5GRQ - chains A and C of the 4 polymer chains in the assembly; structure by X-ray diffraction, 1.58 A resolution.

== Chain A ==
Name: Death domain-associated protein 6
Organism: Homo sapiens
Notes: fragment: DHB domain
Reference sequence: Q9UER7 (DAXX_HUMAN); numbering as in UniProt (aligned over 55-144)
Sequence (90 residues; row label = number of the first residue in the row):
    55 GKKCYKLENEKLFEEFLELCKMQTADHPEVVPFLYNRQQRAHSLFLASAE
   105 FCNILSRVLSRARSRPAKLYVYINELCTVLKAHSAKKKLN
UniProt features mapped onto this chain:
  - cross-link: Lys142 (Glycyl lysine isopeptide (Lys-Gly) (interchain with G-Cter in SUMO2))
Bound ions: Zn2+ site 1: Gly55 (together with acetate ion) (shared with 2 residues of chain B); Zn2+ site 2: Cys58 (together with acetate ion) (shared with 1 residue of chain B); Zn2+ site 3: His81, Glu83 (together with acetate ion) (shared with 1 residue of chain B); Zn2+ site 4: His96 (together with acetate ion) (shared with 1 residue of chain B); Zn2+ site 5: Glu104, His137; Zn2+ site 6: Cys131 (shared with Glu1279(C) of chain C); Zn2+ site 7: Asn144 (shared with 2 residues of chain B)

== Chain C ==
Name: Transcriptional regulator ATRX
Organism: Homo sapiens
Notes: EC 3.6.4.12; fragment: DID domain
Reference sequence: P46100 (ATRX_HUMAN); residues 1256-1285 here = UniProt positions 1256-1285
Sequence (30 residues; each row starts with the number of its first residue):
  1256 VTVDDDDDDNDPENRIAKKMLLEEIKANLS
Bound ions: Zn2+ site 1: Asp1259, Asp1261, Asp1264 (together with acetate ion); Zn2+ site 2: Asp1262 (shared with 1 residue of chain B); Zn2+ site 3: Glu1268 (shared with 1 residue of chain D); Zn2+ site 4: Glu1279 (shared with Cys131(A) of chain A)

== Interface between chain A and chain C ==
Pairs across the interface - 35 pairs, chain A then chain C:
  Asp80(A) with Asp1261(C)
  His81(A) with Lys1273(C); Leu1277(C)
  Glu83(A) with Leu1277(C); Ile1280(C)
  Val84(A) with Leu1277(C), hydrophobic; Ile1280(C), hydrophobic
  Phe87(A) with Glu1279(C); Ile1280(C), hydrophobic
  Arg91(A) with Glu1279(C), salt bridge; Ser1285(C), hydrogen bond (side chain-backbone)
  Arg94(A) with Ser1285(C), hydrogen bond (side chain-backbone)
  Ala121(A) with Asp1266(C); Asn1269(C), hydrogen bond (backbone-side chain)
  Lys122(A) with Asp1266(C), salt bridge; Glu1268(C), salt bridge; Asn1269(C)
  Leu123(A) with Asn1269(C), hydrogen bond (backbone-side chain)
  Tyr124(A) with Asn1269(C), hydrogen bond (backbone-side chain); Ala1272(C); Lys1273(C); Leu1276(C), hydrophobic
  Val125(A) with Glu1268(C); Asn1269(C); Ala1272(C)
  Ile127(A) with Leu1276(C), hydrophobic
  Asn128(A) with Ala1272(C), hydrogen bond (side chain-backbone); Leu1276(C)
  Cys131(A) with Glu1279(C), hydrogen bond
  Lys135(A) with Ser1285(C)
  Lys141(A) with Ser1285(C)
  Lys142(A) with Asn1283(C); Leu1284(C); Ser1285(C), hydrogen bond (backbone-side chain)
  Asn144(A) with Asn1283(C), hydrogen bond (backbone-side chain)
Also at the interface, not in a pair above, chain C (14 interface residues in all): Asp1263

== Summary ==
19 residues of chain A face 14 of chain C across their interface; the contacts include 9 hydrogen bonds and 3
salt bridges. Polar contacts include Arg91(A)-Glu1279(C), Lys122(A)-Asp1266(C) and Lys122(A)-Glu1268(C).
His81(A) and Glu83(A) form the Zn2+ site 3.
Here chain A is Death domain-associated protein 6 and chain C is Transcriptional regulator ATRX, both from
Homo sapiens. Entry 5GRQ (Crystal Structure of DHB domain of Daxx in complex with an ATRX peptide) was
determined by X-ray diffraction.
